8FWM - chains Aa and AS of the 15 polymer chains in the assembly; structure by electron microscopy, 3.49 A resolution.

# Chain Aa
Name: Tail-tube, gp21
Source organism: Agrobacterium phage Milano
UniProt: A0A482MHE7 (A0A482MHE7_9CAUD); residue numbers follow UniProt; this construct covers 1-136
Amino-acid sequence (136 residues; numbered 1 to 136; the number before each row is that of its first residue):
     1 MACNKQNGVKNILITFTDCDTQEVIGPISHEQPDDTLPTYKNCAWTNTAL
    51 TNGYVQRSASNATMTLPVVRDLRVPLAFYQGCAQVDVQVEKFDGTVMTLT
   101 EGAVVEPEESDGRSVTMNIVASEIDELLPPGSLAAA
Unresolved in the structure: 1-2, 131-136

# Chain AS
Name: Tail-terminator protein, gp18
Source organism: Agrobacterium phage Milano
UniProt: A0A482MF73 (A0A482MF73_9CAUD); residues 1-178 here = UniProt positions 1-178
Amino-acid sequence (178 residues; each row starts with the number of its first residue):
     1 METKLTYGNRVTLPEFAKYIVAPAFHEIEGRAIPVTGVDDDASGTQATKL
    51 PFVLVGLRQGDTSGPATIAGNSTINLRDDFIVEFNMKKERYRDRKGGETP
   101 FFSYYDYESIRDRLFNSMIEFSGEHGITFEFVSLDISTEGDVVYIEFRFR
   151 QNYEWCETVREADTTIEAGRFSINLQGC
Unresolved in the structure: 1-4, 176-178

# Interface between chain Aa and chain AS
Contacting residue pairs (10; chain Aa residue first):
  Lys-10(Aa) with Asn-71(AS), hydrogen bond (backbone-side chain)
  Asn-11(Aa) with Asn-71(AS)
  His-30(Aa) with Asn-71(AS)
  Glu-31(Aa) with Asn-71(AS); Thr-73(AS); Glu-154(AS)
  Gln-32(Aa) with Asn-71(AS); Ser-72(AS); Thr-73(AS), hydrogen bond (backbone-side chain)
  Pro-33(Aa) with Thr-73(AS), hydrogen bond (backbone-side chain)
Interface residues without a listed pair, chain Aa (9 interface residues in all): Asp-34, Val-69, Phe-92
Interface residues without a listed pair, chain AS (6 interface residues in all): Pro-65, Ala-69

# Overview
9 residues of chain Aa and 6 residues of chain AS are in contact, with 3 hydrogen bonds. Polar pairs include
Lys-10(Aa)/Asn-71(AS), Gln-32(Aa)/Thr-73(AS) and Pro-33(Aa)/Thr-73(AS).
Here chain Aa is Tail-tube, gp21 and chain AS is Tail-terminator protein, gp18, both from Agrobacterium phage
Milano. Entry 8FWM (Structure of tail-neck junction of Agrobacterium phage Milano) was determined by electron
microscopy (same publication as 8FWE, 8FWG, 8FXP and 8FXR).
